Entry 6F9D (electron microscopy, 13.30 A resolution (very low resolution: no residue pairs are listed; an interface is given only as per-side residue counts)); this record covers chains A and C of the 12 polymer chains in the assembly.

[Chain A (and C)]
Name: Glycoprotein
Source organism: Rift valley fever virus
Notes: chain C of this document is another copy of the same molecule, construct and numbering; everything in this record applies to it too
UniProt: A2T085 (A2T085_RVFV); residue numbers follow UniProt; this construct covers 154-469
Sequence (316 residues; row label = number of the first residue in the row):
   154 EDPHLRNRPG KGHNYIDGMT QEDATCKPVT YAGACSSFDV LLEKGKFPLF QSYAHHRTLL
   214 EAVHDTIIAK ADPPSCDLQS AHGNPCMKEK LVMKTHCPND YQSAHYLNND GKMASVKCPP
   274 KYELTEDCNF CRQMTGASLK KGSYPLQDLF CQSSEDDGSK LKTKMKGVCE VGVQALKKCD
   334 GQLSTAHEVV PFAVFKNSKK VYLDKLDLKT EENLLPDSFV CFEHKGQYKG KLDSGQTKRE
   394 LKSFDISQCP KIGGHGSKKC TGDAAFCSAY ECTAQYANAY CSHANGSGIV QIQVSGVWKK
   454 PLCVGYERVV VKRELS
Unresolved in the structure: 288-289, 380-392
From the paper describing this entry:
  - post-translational modification sites: N438 (proposed by the authors, not directly observed)

[Interface between chain A and chain C]
At this resolution (13 A) residue pairs are not listed: 15 residues of chain A and 14 of chain C lie at the interface.

[In short]
The interface between chain A and chain C involves 15 residues on one side and 14 on the other. The paper
reports a modification site at N438(A).
Both chains are Glycoprotein (Rift valley fever virus). Entry 6F9D (Model of the Rift Valley fever virus
glycoprotein hexamer type 2) was determined by electron microscopy together with 6F8P, 6F9B, 6F9C, 6F9E and
6F9F from the same study.
